1CPU - chain A; structure by X-ray diffraction, 2.00 A resolution.

Chain A:
Protein: Protein (alpha-AMYLASE)
Organism: Homo sapiens
Notes: EC 3.2.1.1
Reference sequence: P04746 (AMYP_HUMAN); residues 1-496 here correspond to UniProt positions 16-511 (UniProt number = residue number + 15)
Amino-acid sequence (496 residues; numbered 1 to 496; the number before each row is that of its first residue):
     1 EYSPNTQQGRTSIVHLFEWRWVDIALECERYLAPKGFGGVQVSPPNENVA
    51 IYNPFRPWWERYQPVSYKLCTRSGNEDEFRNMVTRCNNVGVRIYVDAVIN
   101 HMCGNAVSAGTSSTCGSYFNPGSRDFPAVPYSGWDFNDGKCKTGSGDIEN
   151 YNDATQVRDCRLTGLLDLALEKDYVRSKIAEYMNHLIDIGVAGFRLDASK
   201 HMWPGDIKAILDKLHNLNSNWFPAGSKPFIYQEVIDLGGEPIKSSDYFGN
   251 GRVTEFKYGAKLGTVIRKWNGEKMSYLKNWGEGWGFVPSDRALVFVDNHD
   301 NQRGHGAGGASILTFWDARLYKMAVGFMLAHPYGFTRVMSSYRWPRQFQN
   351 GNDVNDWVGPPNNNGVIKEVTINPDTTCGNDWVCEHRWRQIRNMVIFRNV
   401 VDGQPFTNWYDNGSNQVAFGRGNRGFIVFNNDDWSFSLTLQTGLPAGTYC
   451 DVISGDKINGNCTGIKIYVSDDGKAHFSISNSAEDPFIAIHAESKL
Modified residues: Glu-1 (pyroglutamic acid; PCA)
Curated features (UniProtKB/Swiss-Prot):
  - active site: Asp-197 (Nucleophile), Glu-233 (Proton donor)
  - binding site (Ca(2+)): Asn-100, Arg-158, Asp-167, His-201
  - binding site (chloride): Arg-195, Asn-298, Arg-337
  - site: Asp-300 (Transition state stabilizer)
  - glycosylation: Asn-461 (N-linked (GlcNAc...) asparagine)
Disulfide bonds: Cys-28/Cys-86, Cys-70/Cys-115, Cys-141/Cys-160, Cys-378/Cys-384, Cys-450/Cys-462
Glycans and other covalent adducts: glycan linked to Asn-461
Bound ions: Ca2+: Asn-100, Arg-158, Asp-167, His-201
Residues lining bound ligands: 4-amino-4,6-dideoxy-alpha-D-glucopyranose / alpha-D-glucopyranose / 5-hydroxymethyl-chonduritol: Trp-58, Trp-59, Glu-60, Tyr-62, Gln-63, Val-98, His-101, Gly-104, Tyr-151, Leu-162, Thr-163, Gly-164, Leu-165, Arg-195, Asp-197, Ala-198, Lys-200, His-201, Glu-233, Ile-235, Glu-240, His-299, Asp-300, His-305, Gly-306, Ala-307

Overview:
Ligands of chain A: 4-amino-4,6-dideoxy-alpha-D-glucopyranose / alpha-D-glucopyranose /
5-hydroxymethyl-chonduritol. N-acetylglucosamine is covalently linked to Asn-461. Asn-100, Arg-158, Asp-167
and His-201 form the Ca2+ site. From UniProt: active-site residues Asp-197 and Glu-233, 4 Ca2+-binding
residues and 3 chloride-binding residues.
Chain A is Protein (alpha-AMYLASE) (Homo sapiens); the structure, Subsite mapping of the active site of human
pancreatic alpha-amylase using substrates, the pharmacological inhibitor acarbose ..., was determined by X-ray
diffraction, deposited together with 2CPU and 3CPU.
